Entry 3JBW (electron microscopy, 4.60 A resolution (low resolution: residue-level contacts below are approximate; hydrogen-bond / salt-bridge calls are withheld)); this record covers chains A and H of the 10 polymer chains in the assembly.

Chain A:
Name: V(D)J recombination-activating protein 1
Organism: Danio rerio
Notes: EC 3.1.-.-, 6.3.2.-
Reference sequence: O13033 (RAG1_DANRE); residues 271-1031 here = UniProt positions 271-1031
Amino-acid sequence (764 residues; row label = number of the first residue in the row):
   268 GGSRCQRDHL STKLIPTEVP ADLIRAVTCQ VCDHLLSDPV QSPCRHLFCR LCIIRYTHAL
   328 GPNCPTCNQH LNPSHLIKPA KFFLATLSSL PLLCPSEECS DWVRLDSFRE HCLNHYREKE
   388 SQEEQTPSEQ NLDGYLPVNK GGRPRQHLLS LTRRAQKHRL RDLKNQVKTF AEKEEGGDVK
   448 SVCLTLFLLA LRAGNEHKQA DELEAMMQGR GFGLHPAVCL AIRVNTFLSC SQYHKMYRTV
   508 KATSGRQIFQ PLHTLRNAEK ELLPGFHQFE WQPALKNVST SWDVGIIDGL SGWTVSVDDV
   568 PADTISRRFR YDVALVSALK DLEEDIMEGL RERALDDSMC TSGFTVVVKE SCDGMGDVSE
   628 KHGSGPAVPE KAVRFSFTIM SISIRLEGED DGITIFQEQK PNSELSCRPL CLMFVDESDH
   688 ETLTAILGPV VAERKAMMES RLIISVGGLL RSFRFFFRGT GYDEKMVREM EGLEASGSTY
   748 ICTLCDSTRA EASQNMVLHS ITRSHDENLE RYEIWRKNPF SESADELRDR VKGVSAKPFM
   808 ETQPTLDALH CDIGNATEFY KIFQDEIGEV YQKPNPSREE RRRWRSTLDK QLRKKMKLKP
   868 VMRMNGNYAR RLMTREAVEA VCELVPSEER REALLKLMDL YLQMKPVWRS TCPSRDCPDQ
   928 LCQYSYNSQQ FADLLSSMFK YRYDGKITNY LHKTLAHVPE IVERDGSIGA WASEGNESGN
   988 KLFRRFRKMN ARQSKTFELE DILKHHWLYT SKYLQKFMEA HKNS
Unresolved in the structure: 268-407, 1030-1031
Construct notes: expression tag (268-270)
Metal / ion sites: Zn2+: Cys-749, His-959, His-964

Chain H:
Molecule: Nicked 23-RSS intermediate forward strand
Sequence (45 nucleotides; numbered 1 to 45; the number before each row is that of its first residue):
     1 CACAGTGGTA GTACTCCACT GTCTGGCTGT ACAAAAACCC TGCAG

Interface between chain A and chain H:
Contacting residue pairs - 22 pairs, chain A then chain H:
  Arg-459(A) / DG26(H)
  Arg-459(A) / DC27(H)
  Ala-460(A) / DC27(H)
  Ala-460(A) / DT28(H)
  Asn-462(A) / DC27(H)
  Gln-666(A) / DC3(H)
  Lys-667(A) / DC3(H)
  Lys-667(A) / DA4(H)
  Asn-669(A) / DA2(H)
  Asn-669(A) / DC3(H)
  Ser-670(A) / DC3(H)
  Ser-670(A) / DA4(H)
  Leu-672(A) / DA4(H)
  Arg-877(A) / DA2(H)
  Lys-912(A) / DA2(H)
  Pro-913(A) / DC1(H)
  Arg-916(A) / DC1(H)
  Arg-916(A) / DA2(H)
  Ser-917(A) / DC1(H)
  Asp-923(A) / DC1(H)
  Glu-981(A) / DA2(H)
  Ser-985(A) / DA2(H)
Other interface residues (no listed pair), chain A (21 interface residues in all): Leu-456, Pro-668, Glu-671, Cys-924, Tyr-1016
Other interface residues (no listed pair), chain H (8 interface residues in all): DG5

In short:
21 residues of chain A face 8 of chain H across their interface. The Zn2+ site is built by Cys-749(A),
His-959(A) and His-964(A).
Chain A is V(D)J recombination-activating protein 1 (Danio rerio) and chain H is Nicked 23-RSS intermediate
forward strand; the structure, Cryo-electron microscopy structure of RAG Paired Complex (with NBD, no
symmetry), was determined by electron microscopy together with 3JBX and 3JBY from the same study.
